PDB entry 4GA1 | X-ray diffraction, 1.15 A resolution | chain A

== Chain A ==
Name: E3 sumo-protein ligase RANBP2
Organism: Pan troglodytes
Reference sequence: H2QII6 (H2QII6_PANTR); residue numbers follow UniProt; this construct covers 1-145
Chain sequence (150 residues; numbered -4 to 145; the number before each row is that of its first residue; numbers below 1 keep their minus sign (Gly-4 is residue -4)):
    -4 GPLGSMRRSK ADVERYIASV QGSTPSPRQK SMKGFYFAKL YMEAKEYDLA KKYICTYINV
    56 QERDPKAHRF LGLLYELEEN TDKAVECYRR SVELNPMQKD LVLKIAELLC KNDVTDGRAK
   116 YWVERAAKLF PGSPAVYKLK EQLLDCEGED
Unresolved in the structure: -4 to 2
Modified / non-standard residues: Mse1 (selenomethionine); Mse27, Mse37, Mse92 (selenomethionine; parent Met)
Differences from the reference sequence: expression tag (-4 to 0); engineered mutation Mse27 (Ile in H2QII6), Mse37 (Tyr in H2QII6), Mse92 (Thr in H2QII6)
Curated features (UniProtKB/Swiss-Prot):
  - modified residue: Thr19 (Phosphothreonine), Ser21 (Phosphoserine)

== Overview ==
Chain A is E3 sumo-protein ligase RANBP2 (Pan troglodytes); the structure, Structure of the N-terminal domain
of Nup358, was determined by X-ray diffraction, deposited together with 4GA0 and 4GA2.
